PDB entry 5GSU | X-ray diffraction, 3.10 A resolution | chains E and I of the 10 polymer chains in the assembly

[Chain E]
Name: Histone H3.1
Source organism: Homo sapiens
UniProtKB: P68431 (H31_HUMAN); residues 1-135 here correspond to UniProt positions 2-136 (UniProt number = residue number + 1)
Sequence (135 residues; numbered 1 to 135; the number before each row is that of its first residue):
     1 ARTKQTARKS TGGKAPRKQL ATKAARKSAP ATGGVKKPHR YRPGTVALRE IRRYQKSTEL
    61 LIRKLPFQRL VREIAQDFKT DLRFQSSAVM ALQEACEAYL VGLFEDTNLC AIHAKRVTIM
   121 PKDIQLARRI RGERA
Disordered / not traced: 1-36
Bound ions: Mn2+ site 1: Asp-77 (shared with 1 residue of chain D)
UniProt features mapped onto this chain:
  - modified residue: Arg-2 (Asymmetric dimethylarginine), Thr-3 (Phosphothreonine), Lys-4 (Allysine), Gln-5 (5-glutamyl dopamine), Thr-6 (Phosphothreonine), Arg-8 (Citrulline), Lys-9 (N6,N6,N6-trimethyllysine), Ser-10 (ADP-ribosylserine), Thr-11 (Phosphothreonine), Lys-14 (N6-(2-hydroxyisobutyryl)lysine), Arg-17 (Asymmetric dimethylarginine), Lys-18 (N6-(2-hydroxyisobutyryl)lysine), Lys-23 (N6-(2-hydroxyisobutyryl)lysine), Arg-26 (Citrulline), Lys-27 (N6,N6,N6-trimethyllysine), Ser-28 (ADP-ribosylserine), Lys-36 (N6,N6,N6-trimethyllysine), Lys-37 (N6-methyllysine), Tyr-41 (Phosphotyrosine), Lys-56 (N6,N6,N6-trimethyllysine) and 8 more in UniProt
  - lipidation: Lys-18 (N6-decanoyllysine)

[Chain I]
Molecule: 146-nt DNA strand
Source organism: Homo sapiens
Sequence (146 nucleotides; each row starts with the number of its first residue):
     1 ATCAATATCC ACCTGCAGAT TCTACCAAAA GTGTATTTGG AAACTGCTCC ATCAAAAGGC
    61 ATGTTCAGCT GAATTCAGCT GAACATGCCT TTTGATGGAG CAGTTTCCAA ATACACTTTT
   121 GGTAGAATCT GCAGGTGGAT ATTGAT
Bound ions: Mn2+ site 1 near DG121 (its only coordinating residue here); Mn2+ site 2 near DA133 (its only coordinating residue here)

[Chain E / chain I interface]
Pairs across the interface (29):
  His-39(E) with DA5(I), phosphate contact
  Arg-40(E) with DG81(I), base contact; DA82(I), hydrogen bond to the sugar; DA83(I), hydrogen bond to the sugar
  Tyr-41(E) with DT6(I), sugar contact; DA7(I), sugar contact; DA82(I), sugar contact; DA83(I), hydrogen bond to the phosphate
  Arg-42(E) with DA82(I), sugar contact
  Pro-43(E) with DA82(I), sugar contact
  Gly-44(E) with DG81(I), hydrogen bond to the phosphate; DA82(I), hydrogen bond to the phosphate
  Thr-45(E) with DA82(I), hydrogen bond to the phosphate
  Val-46(E) with DA82(I), hydrogen bond to the phosphate; DA83(I), phosphate contact
  Ala-47(E) with DA82(I), hydrogen bond to the phosphate
  Arg-49(E) with DA7(I), hydrogen bond to the phosphate; DT8(I), salt bridge to the phosphate
  Glu-50(E) with DA82(I), phosphate contact
  Lys-56(E) with DC9(I), salt bridge to the phosphate
  Arg-63(E) with DT90(I), hydrogen bond to the phosphate; DT91(I), salt bridge to the phosphate
  Lys-64(E) with DT91(I), hydrogen bond to the phosphate
  Leu-65(E) with DT90(I), phosphate contact; DT91(I), hydrogen bond to the phosphate
  Pro-66(E) with DT90(I), phosphate contact
  Arg-69(E) with DT90(I), salt bridge to the phosphate
  Arg-83(E) with DA99(I), sugar contact; DG100(I), sugar contact
Other interface residues (no listed pair), chain E (19 interface residues in all): Thr-118
Other interface residues (no listed pair), chain I (13 interface residues in all): DT80

[Overview]
19 residues of chain E and 13 residues of chain I are in contact, with 12 hydrogen bonds and 4 salt bridges.
Polar contacts include Arg-40(E)/DA82(I), Arg-40(E)/DA83(I) and Tyr-41(E)/DA83(I).
Here chain E is Histone H3.1 and chain I is a 146-nt DNA strand, both from Homo sapiens. Entry 5GSU (Crystal
structure of nucleosome core particle consisting of human testis-specific histone variants, Th2A and Th2B) was
determined by X-ray diffraction together with 5GT0 and 5GT3 from the same study.
